PDB entry 8U9L | X-ray diffraction, 3.09 A resolution | chains A and B of the 4 polymer chains in the assembly

== Chain A (and B) ==
Protein: Transcription factor p65, Proto-oncogene c-Rel chimera
Organism: Mus musculus
Notes: chain B of this document is another copy of the same molecule, construct and numbering; everything in this record applies to it too
UniProt: chimeric construct of Q04207, P15307: residues 2-81 from Q04207 (TF65_MOUSE) positions 19-98 (UniProt number = residue number + 17); residues 82-170 from P15307 positions 88-176 (UniProt number = residue number + 6); residues 177-277 from Q04207 (TF65_MOUSE) positions 191-291 (UniProt number = residue number + 14)
Sequence (277 residues; numbered 1 to 277; the number before each row is that of its first residue):
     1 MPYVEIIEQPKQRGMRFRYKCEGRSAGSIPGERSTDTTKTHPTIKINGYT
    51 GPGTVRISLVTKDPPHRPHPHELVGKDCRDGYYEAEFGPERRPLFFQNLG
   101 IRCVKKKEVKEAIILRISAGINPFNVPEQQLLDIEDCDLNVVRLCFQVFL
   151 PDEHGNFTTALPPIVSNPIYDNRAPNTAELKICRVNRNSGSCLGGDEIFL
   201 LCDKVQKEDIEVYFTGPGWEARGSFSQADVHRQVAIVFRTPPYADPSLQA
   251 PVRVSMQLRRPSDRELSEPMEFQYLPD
Disordered / not traced: 1 (chain B: 1, 155-156)
Sequence notes: initiating methionine (1); conflict Glu111 (Gly117 in P15307), Pro127 (Gly133 in P15307), Leu144 (Cys150 in P15307), Cys145 (Val151 in P15307), Gln147 (Met153 in P15307), Val148 (Phe154 in P15307), His154 (Asp160 in P15307); linker (171-176)
Swiss-Prot annotation at these positions:
  - modified residue: Cys21 (Cysteine persulfide), Lys204 (N6-acetyllysine), Lys207 (N6-acetyllysine), Thr240 (Phosphothreonine), Ser262 (Phosphoserine), Ser267 (Phosphoserine)
  - cross-link: Lys20 (Glycyl lysine isopeptide (Lys-Gly) (interchain with G-Cter in SUMO3))

== Chain A / chain B interface ==
Pairs across the interface - 27 pairs, chain A then chain B:
  Cys183(A) with His231(B)
  Arg184(A) with Phe199(B); Asp229(B), salt bridge; Val237(B)
  Val185(A) with Phe199(B)
  Asn186(A) with Asn186(B)
  Glu197(A) with Arg184(B), salt bridge
  Phe199(A) with Val185(B); Asn186(B); Phe199(B), hydrophobic; Leu201(B), hydrophobic
  Leu201(A) with Phe199(B), hydrophobic; His231(B); Val237(B), hydrophobic
  Cys202(A) with His231(B), hydrogen bond (backbone-side chain)
  Asp203(A) with Arg232(B), salt bridge
  Asp229(A) with Arg184(B), salt bridge
  His231(A) with Cys183(B); Leu201(B); Cys202(B); Val234(B)
  Arg232(A) with Asp203(B), salt bridge
  Val234(A) with His231(B); Val234(B), hydrophobic
  Val237(A) with Arg184(B); Leu201(B), hydrophobic
  Arg239(A) with Arg184(B)
Also at the interface, not in a pair above, chain A (16 interface residues in all): Ala235
Also at the interface, not in a pair above, chain B (15 interface residues in all): Glu197, Ala235

== Overview ==
16 residues of chain A face 15 of chain B across their interface, with 1 hydrogen bond and 5 salt bridges.
Polar pairs include Arg184(A)-Asp229(B), Glu197(A)-Arg184(B) and Asp203(A)-Arg232(B).
Both chains are Transcription factor p65, Proto-oncogene c-Rel chimera (Mus musculus). Entry 8U9L (Crystal
Structure of RelA-cRel chimera complex with DNA) was determined by X-ray diffraction.
